6KRK - chains A and I of the 10 polymer chains in the assembly; structure by X-ray diffraction, 1.80 A resolution.

[Chain A (and I)]
Molecule: Peroxiredoxin
Source organism: Aeropyrum pernix K1
Notes: EC 1.11.1.15; chain I of this document is another copy of the same molecule, construct and numbering; everything in this record applies to it too
UniProtKB: Q9Y9L0 (TDXH_AERPE); numbering as in UniProt (aligned over 1-250)
Amino-acid sequence (250 residues; row label = number of the first residue in the row):
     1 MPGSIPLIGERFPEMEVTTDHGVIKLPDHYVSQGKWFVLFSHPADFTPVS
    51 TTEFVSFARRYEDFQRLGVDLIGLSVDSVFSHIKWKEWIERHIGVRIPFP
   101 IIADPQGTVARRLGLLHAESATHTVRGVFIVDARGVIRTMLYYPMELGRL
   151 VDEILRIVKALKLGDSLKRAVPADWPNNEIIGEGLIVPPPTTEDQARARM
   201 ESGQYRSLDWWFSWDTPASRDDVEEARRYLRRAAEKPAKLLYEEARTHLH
Not modelled in the structure: 1, 246-250
Sequence notes: engineered mutation Ser50 (Cys in Q9Y9L0), Ser207 (Cys in Q9Y9L0), Ser213 (Cys in Q9Y9L0)
Swiss-Prot annotation at these positions:
  - binding site (substrate): Arg126

[How chain A and chain I interact]
Contacting residue pairs (18; chain A residue first):
  Thr19(A) - Thr191(I)
  Asp20(A) - Thr192(I)
  Asp20(A) - Glu193(I)  hydrogen bond (backbone-backbone)
  His21(A) - Thr192(I)
  His21(A) - Glu193(I)
  Gly22(A) - Thr192(I)
  Val79(A) - Thr191(I)
  Phe80(A) - Pro189(I)  hydrophobic
  Phe80(A) - Pro190(I)
  Phe80(A) - Trp210(I)
  Ile83(A) - Thr192(I)
  Ile83(A) - Glu193(I)
  Ile83(A) - Trp210(I)  hydrophobic
  Lys84(A) - Asp209(I)  salt bridge
  Lys84(A) - Trp210(I)
  Lys86(A) - Glu193(I)  salt bridge
  Glu87(A) - Trp210(I)  hydrogen bond
  Arg96(A) - Arg197(I)
Other interface residues (no listed pair), chain A (12 interface residues in all): His82
Other interface residues (no listed pair), chain I (10 interface residues in all): Ala196, Trp211

[Overview]
12 residues of chain A and 10 residues of chain I are in contact; the contacts include 2 hydrogen bonds and 2
salt bridges. Polar contacts include Lys84(A)-Asp209(I), Lys86(A)-Glu193(I) and Glu87(A)-Trp210(I). From
UniProt: substrate-binding residue Arg126(A) on chain A.
Both chains are Peroxiredoxin (Aeropyrum pernix K1). Entry 6KRK (Peroxiredoxin from Aeropyrum pernix K1
(ApPrx) 0Cys mutant) was determined by X-ray diffraction (same publication as 6KRM, 6KRP, 6KRQ, 6KRR and
6KRS).
